PDB entry 2XI5 | X-ray diffraction, 2.20 A resolution | chains B and D of the 4 polymer chains in the assembly

== Chain B (and D) ==
Protein: RNA polymerase L
From: Bunyavirus la crosse
Notes: fragment: n-terminal endonuclease domain, residues 1-183; chain D of this document is another copy of the same molecule, construct and numbering; everything in this record applies to it too
UniProtKB: A5HC98 (A5HC98_BUNLC); residues 1-183 here = UniProt positions 1-183
Amino-acid sequence (184 residues; row label = number of the first residue in the row; numbering starts at 0):
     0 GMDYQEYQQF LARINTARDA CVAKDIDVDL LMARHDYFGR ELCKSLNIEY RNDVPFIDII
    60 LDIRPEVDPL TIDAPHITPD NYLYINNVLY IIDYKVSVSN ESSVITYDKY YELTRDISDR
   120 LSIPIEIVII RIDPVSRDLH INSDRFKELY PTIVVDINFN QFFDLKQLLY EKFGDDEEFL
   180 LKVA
Differences from the reference sequence: expression tag (0)
UniProt features mapped onto this chain:
  - binding site (Mn(2+)): H34, D52, D79, D92, Y93
  - mutagenesis: H34 (H34A: Complete loss of nuclease activity), D52 (D52A: Complete loss of nuclease activity), D79 (D79A: Complete loss of nuclease activity), D92 (D92A: Complete loss of nuclease activity), K94 (K94A: Complete loss of nuclease activity)
Metal / ion sites: Mn2+: H34, D79, D92, Y93
Reported in the primary citation:
  - catalytic residues: H34, D52, D79, D92, K94
  - mutagenesis - H34K, D52A, D79A, D92A, K94A: abolished catalytic activity
  - mutagenesis - E48A: unchanged catalytic activity
  - mutagenesis - K108A: decreased catalytic activity
  - mutagenesis - H34A: decreased stability
  - mutagenesis - D79A: abolished binding to Mn2+
  - mutagenesis - H34K: increased stability
  - mutagenesis - D52A (21.0 (+/-2.3) uM), D92A: decreased binding to Mn2+

== Chain B / chain D interface ==
Residue-residue contacts (14):
  P54(B) with D118(D)
  I56(B) with D118(D)
  P68(B) with R119(D), hydrogen bond (backbone-side chain)
  L69(B) with V66(D), hydrophobic; I71(D); D72(D), hydrogen bond (backbone-backbone); R119(D); L120(D), hydrophobic
  T70(B) with T70(D); R119(D)
  I71(B) with R119(D), hydrogen bond (backbone-side chain)
  H75(B) with R114(D); D115(D); D118(D)
Also at the interface, not in a pair above, chain B (9 interface residues in all): D57, A73
Also at the interface, not in a pair above, chain D (10 interface residues in all): R63
Inter-chain disulfides: C20(B)-C20(D)

== Summary ==
9 residues of chain B and 10 residues of chain D are in contact, with 1 disulfide bond and 3 hydrogen bonds.
Polar contacts include P68(B)-R119(D), I71(B)-R119(D) and L69(B)-D72(D). The paper reports catalytic residues
H34(B), D52(B) and D79(B) among others; H34K, D52A and D79A of chain B, among others, abolish catalytic
activity; 8 substitutions were tested in all.
Both chains are RNA polymerase L (Bunyavirus la crosse). Entry 2XI5 (N-terminal endonuclease domain of La
Crosse virus L-protein) was determined by X-ray diffraction (same publication as 2XI7).
